Entry 6WG1 (X-ray diffraction, 2.09 A resolution); this record covers chains L and C of the 5 polymer chains in the assembly.

== Chain L ==
Protein: Fab399 light chain
From: Homo sapiens
Chain sequence (219 residues; row label = number of the first residue in the row; a row labelled like 27A-27E holds insertion residues (27A, then the next letters in order)):
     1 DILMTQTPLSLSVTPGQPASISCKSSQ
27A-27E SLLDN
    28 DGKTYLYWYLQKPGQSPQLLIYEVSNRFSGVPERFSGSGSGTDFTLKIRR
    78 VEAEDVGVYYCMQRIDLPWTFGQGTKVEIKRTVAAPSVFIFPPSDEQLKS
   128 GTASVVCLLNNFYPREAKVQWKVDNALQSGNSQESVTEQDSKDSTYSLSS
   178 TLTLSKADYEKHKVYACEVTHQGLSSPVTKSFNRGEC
Disulfide bonds: Cys23-Cys88, Cys134-Cys194

== Chain C ==
Protein: NPNA6 peptide
Chain sequence (26 residues; row label = number of the first residue in the row; numbering starts at 0):
     0 XNPNANPNANPNANPNANPNANPNAX
Unresolved in the structure: 0, 25
Modified positions: ACE (acetyl group) at position 0; NH2 (amino group) at position 25

== Chain L / chain C interface ==
Pairs across the interface (19; chain L residue first):
  Asp27D(L) with Pro14(C); Asn15(C), hydrogen bond; Ala16(C), hydrogen bond (side chain-backbone)
  Asn27E(L) with Asn13(C), hydrogen bond (side chain-backbone); Pro14(C); Asn15(C); Ala16(C)
  Asp28(L) with Pro14(C), hydrogen bond (backbone-backbone)
  Arg91(L) with Ala20(C); Asn21(C); Pro22(C)
  Ile92(L) with Asn17(C), hydrogen bond (backbone-side chain); Ala20(C)
  Asp93(L) with Asn17(C), hydrogen bond; Ala20(C)
  Leu94(L) with Asn19(C); Ala20(C), hydrophobic
  Trp96(L) with Ala20(C), hydrogen bond (side chain-backbone); Pro22(C), hydrophobic
Also at the interface, not in a pair above, chain L (9 interface residues in all): Tyr32
Also at the interface, not in a pair above, chain C (11 interface residues in all): Asn9, Asn23

== In short ==
9 residues of chain L and 11 residues of chain C are in contact; the contacts include 7 hydrogen bonds. Polar
contacts include Asn27E(L)-Asn13(C), Asp27D(L)-Asn15(C) and Asp27D(L)-Ala16(C).
Chain L is Fab399 light chain (Homo sapiens) and chain C is NPNA6 peptide; the structure, Crystal structure of
Fab399 in complex with NPNA6 peptide from circumsporozoite protein, was determined by X-ray diffraction
together with 6W00, 6WFX, 6WFY, 6WG0 and 6WG2 from the same study.
